6U8D - chains A and H of the 3 polymer chains in the assembly; structure by X-ray diffraction, 1.81 A resolution.

# Chain A
Molecule: JIIIabc RNA
Sequence (68 nucleotides; row label = number of the first residue in the row; note: 38 numbers in that range are skipped by the numbering (no residue carries them; nothing is unmodelled there)):
   143 GGGUCUCGCG GAACCGGUGA GUACACCGGA AU
   177 CCAG
   198 GAAA
   219 CUGG
   225 AUUUGGGCGU GCCCCCGCGA GACC
From the paper describing this entry:
  - contacts within the chain: A154-A173, A154-U227, A155-A172, A155-U228, G163-C232 (hydrogen bond), G163-G231 (hydrogen bond), U164-G231 (hydrogen bond), G163-U164 (hydrogen bond), A165-G230, A165-C237, G161-C166 (hydrogen bond), C166-G231 (hydrogen bond), C166-G229 (hydrogen bond), G153-G229
  - conformationally variable residues: G233

# Chain H
Protein: Heavy chain of Fab HCV2
Source organism: Homo sapiens
Notes: antibody fragment or engineered binder
Sequence (233 residues; row label = number of the first residue in the row):
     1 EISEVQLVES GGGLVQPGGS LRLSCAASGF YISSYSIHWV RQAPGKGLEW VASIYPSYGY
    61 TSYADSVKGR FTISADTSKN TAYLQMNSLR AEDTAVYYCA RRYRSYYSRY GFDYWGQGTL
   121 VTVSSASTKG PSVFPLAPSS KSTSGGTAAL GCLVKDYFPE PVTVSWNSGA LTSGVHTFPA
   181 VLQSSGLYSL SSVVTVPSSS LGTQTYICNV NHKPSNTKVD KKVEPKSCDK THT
Unresolved in the structure: 1-3, 229-233
Disulfide bonds: Cys25-Cys99, Cys152-Cys208

# How chain A and chain H interact
Contacting residue pairs (19):
  A162(A) - Arg109(H)  salt bridge to the phosphate
  G163(A) - Arg104(H)  salt bridge to the phosphate
  G163(A) - Tyr106(H)  hydrogen bond to the sugar
  G163(A) - Tyr107(H)  hydrogen bond to the sugar
  G163(A) - Ser108(H)  phosphate contact
  G163(A) - Tyr110(H)  phosphate contact
  U164(A) - Tyr58(H)  sugar contact
  U164(A) - Tyr60(H)  hydrogen bond to the base
  U164(A) - Arg104(H)  phosphate contact
  U164(A) - Ser105(H)  hydrogen bond to the phosphate
  U164(A) - Tyr106(H)  stacking on the base
  A165(A) - Tyr58(H)  base contact
  A165(A) - Tyr60(H)  hydrogen bond to the base
  G231(A) - Tyr106(H)  hydrogen bond to the sugar
  C232(A) - Tyr106(H)  hydrogen bond to the sugar
  G233(A) - Tyr60(H)  base contact
  G233(A) - Thr61(H)  hydrogen bond to the base
  G233(A) - Ser62(H)  base contact
  C237(A) - Tyr60(H)  sugar contact
From the paper, about this interface:
  - epitope / paratope residues, chain A: A162(A), G163(A), U164(A), A165(A), G233(A)
  - interface residues, chain A: A162(A), G163(A), U164(A), A165(A), G233(A)

# In short
8 residues of chain A and 11 residues of chain H are in contact, with 8 hydrogen bonds, 2 salt bridges and 1
aromatic stacking contact. Polar contacts include U164(A)-Tyr60(H), A165(A)-Tyr60(H) and G233(A)-Thr61(H).
From the paper: epitope/paratope residues A162(A), G163(A) and U164(A) among others; interface residues
A162(A), G163(A) and U164(A) among others.
Here chain A is JIIIabc RNA and chain H is Heavy chain of Fab HCV2 (Homo sapiens). Entry 6U8D (Crystal
structure of hepatitis C virus IRES junction IIIabc in complex with Fab HCV2) was determined by X-ray
diffraction together with 6U8K from the same study.
